5JFL - chains A and B of the 4 polymer chains in the assembly; structure by X-ray diffraction, 2.30 A resolution.

# Chain A (and B)
Name: Aldehyde dehydrogenase
Organism: Rhodopseudomonas palustris (strain BisB18)
Notes: chain B of this document is another copy of the same molecule, construct and numbering; everything in this record applies to it too
UniProt: Q21A49 (Q21A49_RHOPB); residues 61-524 here correspond to UniProt positions 1-464 (UniProt number = residue number - 60)
Sequence (524 residues; row label = number of the first residue in the row):
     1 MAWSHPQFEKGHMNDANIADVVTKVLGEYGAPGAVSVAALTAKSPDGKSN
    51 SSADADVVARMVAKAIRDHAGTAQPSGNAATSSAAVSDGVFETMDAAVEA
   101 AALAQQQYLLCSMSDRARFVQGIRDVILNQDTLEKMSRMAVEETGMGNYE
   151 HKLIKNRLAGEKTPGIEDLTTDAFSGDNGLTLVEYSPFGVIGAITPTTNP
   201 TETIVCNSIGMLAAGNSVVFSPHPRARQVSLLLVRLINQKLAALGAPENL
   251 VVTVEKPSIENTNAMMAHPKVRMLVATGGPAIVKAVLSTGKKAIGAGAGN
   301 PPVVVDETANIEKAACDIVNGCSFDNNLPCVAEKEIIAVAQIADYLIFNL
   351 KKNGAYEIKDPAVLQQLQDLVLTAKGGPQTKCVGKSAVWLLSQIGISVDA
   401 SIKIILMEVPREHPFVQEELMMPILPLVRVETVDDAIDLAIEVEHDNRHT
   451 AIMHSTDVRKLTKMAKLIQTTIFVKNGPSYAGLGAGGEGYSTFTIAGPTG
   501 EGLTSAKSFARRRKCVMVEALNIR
Disordered / not traced: 1-84 (chain B: 1-85)
Sequence notes: initiating methionine (1); expression tag (2-60)
Small-molecule neighbours: NAD (nicotinamide-adenine-dinucleotide): Ile194, Thr195, Pro196, Thr197, Thr198, Asn199, Ser221, Pro222, His223, Pro224, Ile259, Thr262, Asn263, Met266, Thr277, Gly278, Gly279, Ala281, Ile282, Ala296, Gly297, Ala298, Gly299, Cys330, Glu419, Met421, His449, Phe493, Thr494, Ile495
What the authors report for this chain:
  - binding site for NAD: Glu419
  - catalytic residues: Glu419

# How chain A and chain B interact
Pairs across the interface (45):
  Ser112(A) with Asp177(B), hydrogen bond
  Met113(A) with Gly176(B); Asp177(B), hydrogen bond (backbone-side chain); Arg524(B)
  Ser114(A) with Asp177(B), hydrogen bond (backbone-side chain)
  Leu169(A) with Phe174(B); Arg524(B), hydrogen bond (backbone-side chain)
  Thr171(A) with Ala173(B); Ser175(B); Arg524(B), hydrogen bond
  Ala173(A) with Thr171(B); Ala173(B), hydrophobic
  Ser175(A) with Thr171(B); Glu184(B)
  Asp177(A) with Ser112(B), hydrogen bond; Met113(B), hydrogen bond (side chain-backbone); Ser114(B), hydrogen bond (side chain-backbone)
  Leu180(A) with Leu182(B), hydrophobic
  Leu182(A) with Leu180(B), hydrophobic
  Glu184(A) with Ser175(B), hydrogen bond; Ile523(B); Arg524(B), salt bridge
  Tyr185(A) with Arg524(B)
  Ser186(A) with Arg524(B)
  Thr456(A) with Thr456(B); Asp457(B), hydrogen bond; Val458(B), hydrogen bond (backbone-backbone); Arg459(B)
  Asp457(A) with Thr456(B)
  Val458(A) with Thr456(B), hydrogen bond (backbone-backbone); Val458(B), hydrophobic
  Arg459(A) with Thr456(B)
  Arg513(A) with Ile523(B), hydrogen bond (side chain-backbone); Arg524(B)
  Cys515(A) with Ile523(B), hydrophobic
  Met517(A) with Leu521(B), hydrophobic
  Leu521(A) with Leu521(B), hydrophobic
  Ile523(A) with Arg513(B), hydrogen bond (backbone-side chain); Cys515(B), hydrophobic
  Arg524(A) with Leu169(B), hydrogen bond (side chain-backbone); Thr171(B), hydrogen bond; Glu184(B), salt bridge; Tyr185(B); Ser186(B), hydrogen bond (backbone-side chain); Arg513(B)
Also at the interface, not in a pair above, chain A (27 interface residues in all): Arg116, Gly176, Asn310, Asn476
Also at the interface, not in a pair above, chain B (27 interface residues in all): Arg116, Leu461, Met517

# Summary
The chain A/chain B interface involves 27 residues from each chain, with 17 hydrogen bonds and 2 salt bridges.
Polar contacts include Glu184(A)-Arg524(B), Ser112(A)-Asp177(B) and Met113(A)-Asp177(B). Ligands of chain A:
NAD. From the paper: the catalytic residue Glu419(A); a binding site for NAD at Glu419(A).
Both chains are Aldehyde dehydrogenase (Rhodopseudomonas palustris (strain BisB18)). Entry 5JFL (Crystal
structure of Rhodopseudomonas palustris propionaldehyde dehydrogenase with bound NAD+) was determined by X-ray
diffraction, deposited together with 5JFM and 5JFN.
